3ED1 - chain A; structure by X-ray diffraction, 1.90 A resolution.

[Chain A]
Molecule: Gibberellin receptor GID1
Source organism: Oryza sativa subsp. japonica
Notes: EC 3.-.-.-
UniProtKB: Q6L545 (GID1_ORYSJ); residue numbers follow UniProt; this construct covers 2-354
Sequence (365 residues; numbered 2 to 366; the number before each row is that of its first residue):
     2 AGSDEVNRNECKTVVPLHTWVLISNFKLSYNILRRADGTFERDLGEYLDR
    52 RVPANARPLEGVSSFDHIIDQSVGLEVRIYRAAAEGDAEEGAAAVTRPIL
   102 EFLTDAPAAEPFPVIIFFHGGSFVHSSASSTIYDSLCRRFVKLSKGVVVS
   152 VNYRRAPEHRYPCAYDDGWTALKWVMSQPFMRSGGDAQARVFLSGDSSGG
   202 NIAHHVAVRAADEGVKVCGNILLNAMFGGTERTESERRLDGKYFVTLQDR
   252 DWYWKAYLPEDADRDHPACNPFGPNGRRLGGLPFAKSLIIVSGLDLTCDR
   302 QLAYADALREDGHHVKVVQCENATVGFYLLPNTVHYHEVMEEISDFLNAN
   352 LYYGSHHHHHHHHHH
Disordered / not traced: 2-14, 85-102, 354-366
Construct notes: expression tag (355-366)
Ligand contacts: gibberellin a3 (GA3): I24, F27, K28, Y31, R35, G121, G122, S123, S127, I133, Y134, D197, S198, F245, V246, T247, D250, R251, Y254, V326, G327, Y329, L330
UniProt features mapped onto this chain:
  - motif: H120 to G122 (Involved in the stabilization of the negatively charged intermediate by the formation of the oxyanion hole)
  - active site: S198, D296
  - binding site (gibberellin A3): G122, S123, Y134, S198, D250, G327
  - binding site (gibberellin A4): G122, S123, Y134, S198, G327
  - mutagenesis: G196 (G196D: In gid1-1; abolishes binding to GA and ability to degrade SLR1), R251 (R251T: In gid1-2; abolishes binding to GA and ability to degrade SLR1)

[Summary]
Bound to chain A: gibberellin a3. UniProt lists active-site residues S198 and D296, 6 gibberellin A3-binding
residues, 5 gibberellin A4-binding residues and 2 mutagenesis sites.
Chain A is Gibberellin receptor GID1 (Oryza sativa subsp. japonica); the structure, Crystal Structure of Rice
GID1 complexed with GA3, was determined by X-ray diffraction (same publication as 3EBL).
